1VA6 - chain A; structure by X-ray diffraction, 2.10 A resolution.

# Chain A
Name: Glutamate--cysteine ligase
Organism: Escherichia coli
Notes: EC 6.3.2.2
UniProtKB: P0A6W9 (GSH1_ECOLI); residues 1-518 here = UniProt positions 1-518
Chain sequence (518 residues; each row starts with the number of its first residue):
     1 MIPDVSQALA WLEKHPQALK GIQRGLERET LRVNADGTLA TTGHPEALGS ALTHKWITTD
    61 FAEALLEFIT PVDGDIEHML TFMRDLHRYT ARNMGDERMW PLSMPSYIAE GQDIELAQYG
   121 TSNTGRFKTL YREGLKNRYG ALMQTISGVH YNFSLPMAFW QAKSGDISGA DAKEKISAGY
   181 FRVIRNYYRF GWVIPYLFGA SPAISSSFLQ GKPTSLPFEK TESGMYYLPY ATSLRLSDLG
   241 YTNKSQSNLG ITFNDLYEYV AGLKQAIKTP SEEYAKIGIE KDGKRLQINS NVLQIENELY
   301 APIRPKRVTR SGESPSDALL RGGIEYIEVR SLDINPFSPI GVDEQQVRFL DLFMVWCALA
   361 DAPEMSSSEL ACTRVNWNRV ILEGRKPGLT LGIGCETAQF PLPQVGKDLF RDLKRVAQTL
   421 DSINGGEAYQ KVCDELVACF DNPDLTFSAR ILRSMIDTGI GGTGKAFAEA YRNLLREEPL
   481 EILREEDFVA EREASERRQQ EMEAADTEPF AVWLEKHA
Disordered / not traced: 210-213, 459-462, 516-518
Sequence notes: engineered mutation S106 (Cys in P0A6W9), S164 (Cys in P0A6W9), S205 (Cys in P0A6W9), S223 (Cys in P0A6W9)
Cystine bridges: C372-C395
Bound ions: Mg2+ site 1: E27, H150, E328 (together with ADP, P2S); Mg2+ site 2: E27, E67 (together with ADP, P2S); Mg2+ site 3: E29, D60, E67 (together with P2S); Mg2+ site 4 near D408 (its only coordinating residue here)
Residues lining bound ligands:
  - ADP (adenosine-5'-diphosphate): Q23, R24, G25, L26, E27, E67, I69, T70, P71, V72, H150, N152, F153, S154, R304, K306, V308, E325, Y326, E328
  - P2S ((2S)-2-amino-4-[[(2R)-2-carboxybutyl](phosphono)sulfonimidoyl]butanoic acid): E27, E29, D60, F61, E67, Y131, R132, L135, Q144, I146, S147, G148, H150, R235, Y241, N297, E298, Y300, R304, E328, R330
From the paper describing this entry:
  - contacts within the chain: Y241-Y300 (hydrogen bond), Q144-Y241 (hydrogen bond)
  - binding site for P2S: F61, Y131, R132, L135, I146, H150, R235, Y241, Y300, R330
  - Mg2+ coordination: E27, E29, D60, E67, H150, E328
  - catalytic residues: R330 (proposed by the authors, not directly observed)
  - conformationally variable residues (loop rearrangement, side-chain flip): G240 to L249, Y300

# Summary
Chain A binds compound P2S and ADP. The Mg2+ site 1 is built by E27, H150 and E328. E27 and E67 coordinate
Mg2+ site 2. The paper reports the catalytic residue R330; a binding site for P2S at F61, Y131 and R132 among
others.
Chain A is Glutamate--cysteine ligase (Escherichia coli); the structure, Crystal structure of
Gamma-glutamylcysteine synthetase from Escherichia Coli B complexed with Transition-state analogue, was
determined by X-ray diffraction together with 1V4G from the same study.
